Entry 4GIE (X-ray diffraction, 1.25 A resolution); this record covers chain A.

# Chain A
Protein: Prostaglandin F synthase
From: Trypanosoma cruzi
Notes: EC 1.1.1.188
UniProtKB: Q4DJ07 (Q4DJ07_TRYCC); residues 1-282 here = UniProt positions 1-282
Sequence (290 residues; each row starts with the number of its first residue; numbers below 1 keep their minus sign (Met-7 is residue -7)):
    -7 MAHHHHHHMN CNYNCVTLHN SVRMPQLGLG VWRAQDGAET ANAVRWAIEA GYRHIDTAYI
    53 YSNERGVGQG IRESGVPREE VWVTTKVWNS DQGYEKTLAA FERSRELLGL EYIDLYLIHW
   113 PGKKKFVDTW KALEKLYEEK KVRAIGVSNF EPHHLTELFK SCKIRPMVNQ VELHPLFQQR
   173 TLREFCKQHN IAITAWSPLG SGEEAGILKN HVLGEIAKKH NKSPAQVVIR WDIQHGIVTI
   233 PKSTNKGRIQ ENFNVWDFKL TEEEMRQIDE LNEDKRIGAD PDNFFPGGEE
Disordered / not traced: -7, 282
Construct notes: expression tag (-7 to 0); conflict Val14 (Ala in Q4DJ07), Tyr51 (Cys in Q4DJ07), Ser54 (Asn in Q4DJ07), Arg57 (Lys in Q4DJ07), Glu195 (Asp in Q4DJ07), Glu196 (Arg in Q4DJ07), Ala197 (Thr in Q4DJ07), Ile199 (Phe in Q4DJ07), Ala271 (Gly in Q4DJ07), Asp272 (His in Q4DJ07)
Ligand contacts: NADP (NAP; NADP nicotinamide-adenine-dinucleotide phosphate): Gly22, Val23, Trp24, Arg25, Asp48, Tyr53, Lys78, His111, Trp112, Ser140, Asn141, Gln162, Trp188, Ser189, Pro190, Leu191, Gly192, Ser193, Gly194, Leu200, Ala217, Ile232, Pro233, Lys234, Ser235, Thr236, Asn237, Arg240, Glu243, Asn244
Curated features (UniProtKB/Swiss-Prot):
  - active site: Tyr53 (Proton donor)
  - binding site (NADP(+)): Val23, Trp24, Asp48, Ser140, Asn141, Gln162, Trp188 to Ser193, Lys234 to Thr236, Arg240 to Asn244
  - binding site (substrate): His111
  - site: Lys78 (Lowers pKa of active site Tyr)
Reported in the primary citation:
  - binding site for NADP: Ser193
  - conformationally variable residues (loop rearrangement): Trp188 to Glu196

# Overview
Bound to chain A: NADP. Curated annotation (UniProt) lists active-site residue Tyr53, 20 NADP+-binding
residues and substrate-binding residue His111. From the paper: a binding site for NADP at Ser193;
conformational variability at Trp188.
Chain A is Prostaglandin F synthase (Trypanosoma cruzi); the structure, Crystal structure of prostaglandin F
synthase from Trypanosoma cruzi bound to NADP, was determined by X-ray diffraction together with 4G5D, 4FZI
and 4F40 from the same study.
